Entry 5EMU (X-ray diffraction, 1.50 A resolution); this record covers chain A.

# Chain A
Name: Deoxyribose-phosphate aldolase
From: Escherichia coli K-12
Notes: EC 4.1.2.4
UniProt: P0A6L0 (DEOC_ECOLI); numbering as in UniProt (aligned over 1-259)
Amino-acid sequence (265 residues; each row starts with the number of its first residue):
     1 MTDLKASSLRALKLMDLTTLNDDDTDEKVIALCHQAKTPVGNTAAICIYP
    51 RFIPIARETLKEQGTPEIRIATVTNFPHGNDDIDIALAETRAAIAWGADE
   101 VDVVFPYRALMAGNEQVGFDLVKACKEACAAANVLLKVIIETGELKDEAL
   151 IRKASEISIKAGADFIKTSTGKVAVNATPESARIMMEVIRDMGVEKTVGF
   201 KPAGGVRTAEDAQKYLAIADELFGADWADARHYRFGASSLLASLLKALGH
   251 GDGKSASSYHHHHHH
Unresolved in the structure: 1-2, 252-265
Differences from the reference sequence: engineered mutation E58 (Lys in P0A6L0), W96 (Tyr in P0A6L0); expression tag (260-265)
Curated features (UniProtKB/Swiss-Prot):
  - active site: D102 (Proton donor/acceptor), K167 (Schiff-base intermediate with acetaldehyde), K201 (Proton donor/acceptor)
  - modified residue: K167 (N6-acetyllysine)
  - mutagenesis: C47 (C47A/S: 3-fold decrease in catalytic efficiency), D102 (D102E: 44-fold decrease in catalytic efficiency; D102L: 2000-fold decrease in catalytic efficiency; D102N: 1500-fold decrease in catalytic efficiency), K137 (K137L: 20-fold decrease in catalytic efficiency), K167 (K167L: 1000-fold decrease in catalytic efficiency; K167R: 20-fold decrease in catalytic efficiency), K201 (K201L: 1500-fold decrease in catalytic efficiency; K201R: 1000-fold decrease in catalytic efficiency), Y259 (Y259F: 200-fold decrease in catalytic efficiency)
Glycans and other covalent adducts: 1-butanol (1BO) linked to C47, K167
Small-molecule neighbours: 1-butanol (1BO): D16, T18, L20, V73, F76, D102, I139, S169, T170, K201, A203, G236
Reported in the primary citation:
  - binding site for 1-butanol: C47, K167
  - catalytic residues: D102, K167, K201 (citing earlier work)
  - mutagenesis - C47M (16 h): increased stability in response to 300 mM acetaldehyde

# Overview
Covalently linked 1-butanol: at K167. From UniProt: 3 active-site residues and 6 mutagenesis sites. From the
paper: catalytic residues D102, K167 and K201; C47M increases stability in response to 300 mM acetaldehyde.
Chain A is Deoxyribose-phosphate aldolase (Escherichia coli K-12); the structure, Crystal structure of
deoxyribose-phosphate aldolase from Escherichia coli (K58E-Y96W mutant) after acetaldehyde treatment and
heating, was determined by X-ray diffraction, deposited together with 5EKY and 5EL1.
